PDB entry 7WBB | electron microscopy, 3.60 A resolution | chains D and H of the 7 polymer chains in the assembly

Chain D:
Protein: AFG2 isoform 1
From: Saccharomyces cerevisiae
UniProtKB: A0A6A5PRU8 (A0A6A5PRU8_YEASX); numbering as in UniProt (aligned over 1-780)
Sequence (780 residues; row label = number of the first residue in the row):
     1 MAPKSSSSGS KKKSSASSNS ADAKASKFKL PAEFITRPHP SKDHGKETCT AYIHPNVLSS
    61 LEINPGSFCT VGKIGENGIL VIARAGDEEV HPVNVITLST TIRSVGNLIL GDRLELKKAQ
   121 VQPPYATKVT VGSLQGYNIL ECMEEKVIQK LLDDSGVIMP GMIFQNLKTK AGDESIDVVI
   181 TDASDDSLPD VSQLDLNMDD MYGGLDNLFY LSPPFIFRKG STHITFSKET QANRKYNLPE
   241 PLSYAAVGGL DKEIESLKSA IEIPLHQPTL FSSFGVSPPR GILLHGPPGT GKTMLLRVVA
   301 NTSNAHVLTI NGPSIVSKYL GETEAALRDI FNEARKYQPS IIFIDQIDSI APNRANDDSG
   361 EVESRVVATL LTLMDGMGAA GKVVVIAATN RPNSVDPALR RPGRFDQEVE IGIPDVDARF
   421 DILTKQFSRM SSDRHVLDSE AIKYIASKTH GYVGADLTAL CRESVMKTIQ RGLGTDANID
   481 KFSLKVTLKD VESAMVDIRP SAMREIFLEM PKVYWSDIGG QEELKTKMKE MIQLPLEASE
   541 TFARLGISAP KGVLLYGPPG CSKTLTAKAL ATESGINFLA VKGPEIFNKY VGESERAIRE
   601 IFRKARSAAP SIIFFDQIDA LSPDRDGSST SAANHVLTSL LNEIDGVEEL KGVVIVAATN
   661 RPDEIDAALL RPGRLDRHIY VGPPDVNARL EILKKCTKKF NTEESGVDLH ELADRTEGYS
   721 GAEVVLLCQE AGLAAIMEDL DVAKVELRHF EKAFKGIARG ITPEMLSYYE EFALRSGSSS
Not modelled in the structure: 1-28, 186-208, 778-780
Sequence notes: engineered mutation Gln-346 (Glu in A0A6A5PRU8), Gln-617 (Glu in A0A6A5PRU8)
Ligand contacts:
  - ATP (adenosine-5'-triphosphate), molecule 1: Ala-246, Val-247, Gly-248, Pro-288, Gly-289, Thr-290, Gly-291, Lys-292, Thr-293, Met-294, Arg-297, Gln-346, Asn-390, Ile-422, Gly-454, Ala-455, Thr-458
  - ATP, molecule 2: Asp-375, Arg-401, Arg-404
  - ATP, molecule 3: Asp-517, Ile-518, Gly-519, Pro-558, Pro-559, Gly-560, Cys-561, Ser-562, Lys-563, Thr-564, Leu-565, Gln-617, Asn-660, Ile-692, Gly-721, Ala-722, Val-725
  - ATP, molecule 4: Asp-645, Arg-671, Arg-674
What the authors report for this chain:
  - mutagenesis - Y319A, E346Q/E617Q, M503A, R504A, Y590A, V647R: decreased growth
  - binding site for ATP: Arg-401, Arg-404, Arg-671, Arg-674
  - binding site for substrate (chain H): Lys-318 to Leu-320, Lys-589 to Val-591
  - mutagenesis - Y236R, E240A, P241A, R499A, F507A: unchanged growth

Chain H:
Protein: substrate
From: Escherichia coli
Sequence (23 residues; numbered 1 to 23; the number before each row is that of its first residue; X marks 23 residues of unknown identity (built as UNK)):
     1 XXXXXXXXXX XXXXXXXXXX XXX
Not modelled in the structure: 12

Interface between chain D and chain H:
Chain D side of the interface, 7 residues: Lys-318, Tyr-319, Leu-320, Lys-589, Tyr-590, Val-591, Ser-628

Summary:
No residue of chain D is in contact with chain H. Ligands of chain D: 4 copies of ATP. From the paper: a
binding site for ATP at Arg-401(D), Arg-404(D) and Arg-671(D) among others; Y319A, E346Q/E617Q and M503A of
chain D, among others, reduce growth; 11 substitutions were tested in all.
Chain D is AFG2 isoform 1 (Saccharomyces cerevisiae) and chain H is substrate (Escherichia coli); the
structure, Cryo-EM structure of substrate engaged Drg1 hexamer, was determined by electron microscopy,
deposited together with 7WD3, 7YKK, 7YKL, 7YKT and 7YKZ.
